Entry 8BP8 (electron microscopy, 2.70 A resolution); this record covers chains D and d of the 31 polymer chains in the assembly.

== Chain D ==
Protein: Outer capsid glycoprotein VP7
From: Rotavirus A
UniProt: A0A1Q2TSM6 (A0A1Q2TSM6_9VIRU); residues 1-326 here = UniProt positions 1-326
Sequence (326 residues; row label = number of the first residue in the row):
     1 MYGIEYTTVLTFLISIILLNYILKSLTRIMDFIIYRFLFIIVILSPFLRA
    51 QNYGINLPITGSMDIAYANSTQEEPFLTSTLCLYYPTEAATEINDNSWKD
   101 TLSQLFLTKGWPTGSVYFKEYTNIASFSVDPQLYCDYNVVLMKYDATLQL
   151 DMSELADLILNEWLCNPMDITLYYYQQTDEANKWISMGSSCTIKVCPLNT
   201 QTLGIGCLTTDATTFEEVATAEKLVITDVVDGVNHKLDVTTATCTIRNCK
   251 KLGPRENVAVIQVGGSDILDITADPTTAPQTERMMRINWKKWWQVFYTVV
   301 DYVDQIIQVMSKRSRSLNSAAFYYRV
Disordered / not traced: 1-56, 69-76
Disulfide bonds: C82-C135, C165-C249, C191-C244, C196-C207
Ion coordination: Ca2+ site 1: D95 (shared with 3 residues of chain E); Ca2+ site 2: D151, E154, E222, L224; Ca2+ site 3: Q177, D228, V229, D231 (shared with 1 residue of chain F); Ca2+ site 4: G206, T214, E216 (shared with 1 residue of chain F); Ca2+ site 5: D301 (shared with 4 residues of chain E)

== Chain d ==
Protein: Intermediate capsid protein VP6
From: Rotavirus A
UniProt: A2T3S6 (A2T3S6_9VIRU); residues 1-397 here = UniProt positions 1-397
Sequence (397 residues; numbered 1 to 397; the number before each row is that of its first residue):
     1 MDVLYSLSKTLKDARDKIVEGTLYSNVSDLIQQFNQMIITMNGNEFQTGG
    51 IGNLPIRNWNFNFGLLGTTLLNLDANYVETARNTIDYFVDFVDNVCMDEM
   101 VRESQRNGIAPQSDSLRKLSAIKFKRINFDNSSEYIENWNLQNRRQRTGF
   151 TFHKPNIFPYSASFTLNRSQPAHDNLMGTMWLNAGSEIQVAGFDYSCAIN
   201 APANIQQFEHIVPLRRVLTTATITLLPDAERFSFPRVINSADGATTWFFN
   251 PVILRPNNVEVEFLLNGQIINTYQARFGTIVARNFDTIRLSFQLMRPPNM
   301 TPAVAVLFPNAQPFEHHATVGLTLRIESAVCESVLADASETLLANVTSVR
   351 QEYAIPVGPVFPPGMNWTDLITNYSPSREDNLQRVFTVASIRSMLIK
Ion coordination: Zn2+: H153 (shared with 1 residue of chain e; 1 residue of chain f)

== Interface between chain D and chain d ==
Contacting residue pairs (35):
  P58(D) - T165(d)
  P58(D) - L166(d)
  I59(D) - T165(d)
  I59(D) - L166(d)  hydrogen bond (backbone-backbone)
  I59(D) - A241(d)  hydrophobic
  T60(D) - S163(d)
  T60(D) - F164(d)
  T60(D) - T165(d)  hydrogen bond
  T60(D) - A241(d)
  G61(D) - S163(d)  hydrogen bond (backbone-side chain)
  G61(D) - F164(d)  hydrogen bond (backbone-backbone)
  G61(D) - A241(d)
  S62(D) - A162(d)
  S62(D) - F164(d)
  M63(D) - A162(d)  hydrogen bond (backbone-backbone)
  M63(D) - S163(d)
  M63(D) - F164(d)  hydrophobic
  M63(D) - M180(d)  hydrophobic
  M63(D) - W181(d)
  M63(D) - F232(d)  hydrophobic
  M63(D) - I238(d)  hydrophobic
  D64(D) - Y160(d)  hydrogen bond
  D64(D) - A162(d)
  I65(D) - N239(d)
  Y67(D) - N239(d)
  Y67(D) - S240(d)
  Y67(D) - A241(d)  hydrogen bond (side chain-backbone)
  Y67(D) - D242(d)
  Y67(D) - G243(d)
  E180(D) - N310(d)
  P254(D) - D174(d)
  P254(D) - Q312(d)
  D274(D) - N310(d)
  P279(D) - P313(d)  hydrophobic
  S314(D) - P171(d)
Other interface residues (no listed pair), chain D (17 interface residues in all): L57, E256, S311
Other interface residues (no listed pair), chain d (23 interface residues in all): N167, S169, A172

== In short ==
Chain D and chain d form an interface of 17 and 23 residues respectively; the contacts include 7 hydrogen
bonds. Polar contacts include T60(D)-T165(d), G61(D)-S163(d) and D64(D)-Y160(d). D151(D), E154(D), E222(D) and
L224(D) coordinate Ca2+ site 2. Q177(D), D228(D), V229(D) and D231(D) coordinate Ca2+ site 3.
Here chain D is Outer capsid glycoprotein VP7 and chain d is Intermediate capsid protein VP6, both from
Rotavirus A. Entry 8BP8 (SPA of Trypsin untreated Rotavirus TLP spike) was determined by electron microscopy,
deposited together with 8CO6 and 8COA.
